Entry 9N69 (electron microscopy, 3.13 A resolution); this record covers chains E and H of the 8 polymer chains in the assembly.

# Chain E
Molecule: RNA-directed DNA polymerase
Source organism: Escherichia coli
Notes: EC 2.7.7.49
UniProtKB: A0AAD2V6H6 (A0AAD2V6H6_ECOLX); residue numbers follow UniProt; this construct covers 1-311
Sequence (311 residues; row label = number of the first residue in the row):
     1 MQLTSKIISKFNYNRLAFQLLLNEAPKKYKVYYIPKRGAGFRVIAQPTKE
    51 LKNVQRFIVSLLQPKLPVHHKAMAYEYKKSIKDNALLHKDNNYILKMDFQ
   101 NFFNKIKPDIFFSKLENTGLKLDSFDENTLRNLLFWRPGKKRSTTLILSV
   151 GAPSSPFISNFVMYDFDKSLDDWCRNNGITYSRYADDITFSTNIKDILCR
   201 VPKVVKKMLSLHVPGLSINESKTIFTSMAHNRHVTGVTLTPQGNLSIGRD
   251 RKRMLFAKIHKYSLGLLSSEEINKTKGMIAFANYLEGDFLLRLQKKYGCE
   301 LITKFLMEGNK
Not modelled in the structure: 1, 310-311
Reported in the primary citation:
  - mutagenesis - S217R/N219R/E220R: decreased growth

# Chain H
Molecule: Retron IA msDNA
Source organism: Escherichia coli
Sequence (92 nucleotides; row label = number of the first residue in the row):
     1 TAAAGACAGCGAAAGACACAGATTTCTCCTTCGCATATCTGCCCCGGGCA
    51 GGGATGCGAAGGAGAAATCTGTGTCTTTCGCAACCCTAAACC
Not modelled in the structure: 1-8, 39-49

# Chain E / chain H interface
Pairs across the interface (31):
  Glu24(E) - DA83(H)  base contact
  Lys27(E) - DA83(H)  base contact
  Tyr29(E) - DA83(H)  base contact
  Lys30(E) - DA83(H)  salt bridge to the phosphate
  Lys30(E) - DC84(H)  hydrogen bond to the base
  Tyr33(E) - DC79(H)  sugar contact
  Tyr33(E) - DG80(H)  base contact
  Tyr33(E) - DC81(H)  hydrogen bond to the base
  Arg37(E) - DC91(H)  salt bridge to the phosphate
  Phe41(E) - DG80(H)  base contact
  Gln46(E) - DC84(H)  phosphate contact
  Pro47(E) - DC84(H)  sugar contact
  Thr48(E) - DC84(H)  hydrogen bond to the phosphate
  Lys49(E) - DC85(H)  phosphate contact
  Lys52(E) - DC84(H)  phosphate contact
  Lys52(E) - DC85(H)  salt bridge to the phosphate
  Tyr75(E) - DC92(H)  hydrogen bond to the base
  Ile81(E) - DC91(H)  sugar contact
  Lys107(E) - DG9(H)  salt bridge to the phosphate
  Pro138(E) - DG9(H)  base contact
  Thr145(E) - DG9(H)  phosphate contact
  Ile147(E) - DG9(H)  sugar contact
  Tyr184(E) - DC91(H)  hydrogen bond to the base
  Tyr184(E) - DC92(H)  sugar contact
  Ala185(E) - DC92(H)  sugar contact
  Asp186(E) - DC92(H)  phosphate contact
  Thr235(E) - DC91(H)  sugar contact
  Lys274(E) - DA89(H)  salt bridge to the phosphate
  Gly277(E) - DA89(H)  sugar contact
  Met278(E) - DA89(H)  sugar contact
  Phe281(E) - DA90(H)  sugar contact
Interface residues without a listed pair, chain E (34 interface residues in all): Val31, Tyr32, Val43, Asn104, Gly139, Ser143, Arg251, Asn273
Interface residues without a listed pair, chain H (13 interface residues in all): DC10, DA88

# Summary
34 residues of chain E face 13 of chain H across their interface; the contacts include 5 hydrogen bonds and 5
salt bridges. Among the polar pairs are Lys30(E)-DC84(H), Tyr33(E)-DC81(H) and Tyr75(E)-DC92(H). The paper
reports that S217R/N219R/E220R of chain E reduce growth.
Here chain E is RNA-directed DNA polymerase and chain H is Retron IA msDNA, both from Escherichia coli. Entry
9N69 (Structure of the retron IA complex with HNH nuclease in the "down" orientation) was determined by
electron microscopy together with 9N6B and 9N6C from the same study.
